Entry 6F9C (electron microscopy, 8.00 A resolution (low resolution: residue-level contacts below are approximate; hydrogen-bond / salt-bridge calls are withheld)); this record covers chains D and F of the 12 polymer chains in the assembly.

Chain D (and F):
Molecule: Glycoprotein
Organism: Rift valley fever virus
Notes: chain F of this document is another copy of the same molecule, construct and numbering; everything in this record applies to it too
UniProtKB: A2T072 (A2T072_RVFV); numbering as in UniProt (aligned over 691-1118)
Chain sequence (431 residues; each row starts with the number of its first residue):
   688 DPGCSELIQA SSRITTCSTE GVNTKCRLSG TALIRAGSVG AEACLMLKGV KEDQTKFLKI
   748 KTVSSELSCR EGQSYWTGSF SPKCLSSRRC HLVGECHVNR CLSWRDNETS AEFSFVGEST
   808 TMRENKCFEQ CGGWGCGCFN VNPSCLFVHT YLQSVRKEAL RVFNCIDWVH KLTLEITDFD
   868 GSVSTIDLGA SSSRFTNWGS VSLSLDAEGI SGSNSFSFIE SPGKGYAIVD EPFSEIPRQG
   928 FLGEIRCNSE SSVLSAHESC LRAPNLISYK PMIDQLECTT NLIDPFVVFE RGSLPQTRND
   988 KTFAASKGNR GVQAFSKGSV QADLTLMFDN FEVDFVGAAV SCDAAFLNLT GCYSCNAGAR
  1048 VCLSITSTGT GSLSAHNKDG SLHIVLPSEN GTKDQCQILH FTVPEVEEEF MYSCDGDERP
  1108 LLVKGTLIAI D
Differences from the reference sequence: expression tag (688-690)
From the paper describing this entry:
  - post-translational modification sites: Asn794, Asn1035 (proposed by the authors, not directly observed)

Chain D / chain F interface:
Residue-residue contacts - 29 pairs, chain D then chain F:
  Ser768(D) with Ser880(F); Phe882(F)
  Pro769(D) with Phe882(F)
  Lys770(D) with Phe882(F)
  Leu789(D) with Asn935(F)
  Glu816(D) with Ser936(F)
  Pro830(D) with Ser938(F)
  Val842(D) with Phe882(F); Met1014(F); Asp1016(F)
  Arg843(D) with Thr718(F); Met1014(F)
  Lys844(D) with Phe1015(F); Asp1016(F)
  Gln926(D) with Arg757(F)
  Lys957(D) with Asn996(F)
  Met959(D) with Asn996(F)
  Glu964(D) with Asp874(F); Arg881(F)
  Thr966(D) with Ser879(F); Ser880(F); Arg881(F)
  Thr967(D) with Ser879(F)
  Asn968(D) with Gly876(F); Ser878(F); Ser879(F)
  Leu969(D) with Ser878(F)
  Ile970(D) with Ser878(F)
  Val974(D) with Ser891(F)
Other interface residues (no listed pair), chain D (20 interface residues in all): Asp971
Other interface residues (no listed pair), chain F (18 interface residues in all): Ser889

In short:
The interface between chain D and chain F involves 20 residues on one side and 18 on the other. The paper
reports modification sites Asn794(D) and Asn1035(D).
Chain D and chain F are both Glycoprotein (Rift valley fever virus); the structure, Model of the Rift Valley
fever virus glycoprotein hexamer type 1, was determined by electron microscopy together with 6F8P, 6F9B, 6F9D,
6F9E and 6F9F from the same study.
